Entry 8POR (X-ray diffraction, 1.85 A resolution); this record covers chain A.

[Chain A]
Protein: Leucine--tRNA ligase
Organism: Wolbachia endosymbiont strain TRS of Brugia malayi
Notes: EC 6.1.1.4; engineered mutation(s): deletion 354-477
UniProt: Q5GS31 (SYL_WOLTR); aligned to UniProt positions 219-394 over residues 219-394 (the alignment contains insertions or deletions, so no single offset holds)
Chain sequence (179 residues; numbered 216 to 394; the number before each row is that of its first residue):
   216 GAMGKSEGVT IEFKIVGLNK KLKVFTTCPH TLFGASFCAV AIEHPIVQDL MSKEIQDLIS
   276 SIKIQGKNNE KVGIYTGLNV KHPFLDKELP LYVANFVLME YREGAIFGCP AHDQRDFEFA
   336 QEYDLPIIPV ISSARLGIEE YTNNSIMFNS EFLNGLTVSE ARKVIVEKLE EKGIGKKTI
Disordered / not traced: 216-221, 350-358
Modified / non-standard residues: Cys243 (S-mercaptocysteine; CSS)
Differences from the reference sequence: expression tag (216-218)
Small-molecule neighbours: EYT ([(1R,5S,6R,8R,9'S)-9'-(aminomethyl)-8-(6-aminopurin-9-yl)-2'-bromanyl-5'-[3-oxidanylidene-3-(1,3-thiazol-2-ylamino)propoxy]spiro[2,4,7-trioxa-3-boranuidabicyclo[3.3.0]octane-3,7'-8-oxa-7-boranuidabicyclo[4.3.0]nona-1(6),2,4-triene]-6-yl]methyl dihydrogen phosphate): Phe240, Thr241, Thr242, Cys243, Thr246, Phe311, Val312, Leu313, Tyr316, Arg317, Gly319, Ala320, Ile321, Phe322, Cys324, His327, Asp328, Arg330, Asp331
Reported in the primary citation:
  - binding site for EYT: Phe240, Thr241, Cys243, Tyr316, Arg317, Phe322, Cys324, Asp328, Arg330, Asp331
  - conformationally variable residues (order/disorder transition, side-chain flip): Ser267 to Ile270, Gln280 to Glu285, Leu313 to Glu318, Arg330

[Overview]
Bound to chain A: compound EYT. From the paper: a binding site for EYT at Phe240, Thr241 and Cys243 among
others; conformational variability at Ser267, Gln280 and Leu313 among others.
Chain A is Leucine--tRNA ligase (Wolbachia endosymbiont strain TRS of Brugia malayi); the structure, Crystal
structure of wolbachia leucyl-tRNA synthetase editing domain bound to cmpd6-AMP adduct, was determined by
X-ray diffraction, deposited together with 8POQ, 8POS and 8POT.
